Entry 6I9E (electron microscopy, 3.74 A resolution); this record covers chains C and K of the 14 polymer chains in the assembly.

Chain C:
Name: Major head protein
Organism: Thermus virus P23-45
UniProt: A7XXC2 (A7XXC2_9CAUD); residue numbers follow UniProt; this construct covers 1-409
Amino-acid sequence (409 residues; row label = number of the first residue in the row):
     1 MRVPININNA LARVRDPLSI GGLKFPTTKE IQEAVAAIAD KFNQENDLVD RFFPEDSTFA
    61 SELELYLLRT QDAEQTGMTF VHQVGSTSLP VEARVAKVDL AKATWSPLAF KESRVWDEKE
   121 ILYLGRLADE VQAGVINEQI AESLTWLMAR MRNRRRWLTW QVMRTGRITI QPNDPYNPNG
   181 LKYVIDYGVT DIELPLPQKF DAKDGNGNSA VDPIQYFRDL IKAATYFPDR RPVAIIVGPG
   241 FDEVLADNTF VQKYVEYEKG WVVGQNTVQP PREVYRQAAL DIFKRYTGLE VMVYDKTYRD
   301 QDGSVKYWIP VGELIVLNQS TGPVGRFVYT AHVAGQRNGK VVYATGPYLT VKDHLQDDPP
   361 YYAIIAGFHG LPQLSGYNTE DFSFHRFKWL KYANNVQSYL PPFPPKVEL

Chain K:
Name: Auxiliary protein
Organism: Thermus virus P23-45
UniProt: A7XXC1 (A7XXC1_9CAUD); residues 1-146 here = UniProt positions 1-146
Amino-acid sequence (146 residues; numbered 1 to 146; the number before each row is that of its first residue):
     1 MDKVKLFQTI GRVEYWERVP RLHAYGVFAL PFPMDPDVNW AQWFTGPHPR AFLVSIHKYG
    61 PKAGHVYPTN LTDEDALLNV IGMVLDGHDY ENDPNVTVTL KAAVPIEYVQ QDPQAPALQP
   121 HQAVLDAAEV LKLKVIKGHY FFDYTR

Interface between chain C and chain K:
Residue-residue contacts - 14 pairs, chain C then chain K:
  H82(C) with P31(K)
  Q83(C) with P31(K); D93(K), hydrogen bond; N95(K), hydrogen bond (side chain-backbone); T97(K)
  V84(C) with T97(K), hydrogen bond (backbone-side chain)
  G85(C) with A29(K); T97(K)
  S86(C) with A29(K); P31(K); T97(K)
  T87(C) with F28(K); A29(K), hydrogen bond (backbone-backbone); L30(K)
Other interface residues (no listed pair), chain K (8 interface residues in all): H88

In short:
The interface between chain C and chain K involves 6 residues on one side and 8 on the other, with 4 hydrogen
bonds. Among the polar pairs are Q83(C)-D93(K), Q83(C)-N95(K) and V84(C)-T97(K).
Here chain C is Major head protein and chain K is Auxiliary protein, both from Thermus virus P23-45. Entry
6I9E (Thermophage P23-45 empty expanded capsid) was determined by electron microscopy together with 6IBC and
6IBG from the same study.
